PDB entry 7S6S | X-ray diffraction, 1.98 A resolution | chains D and F of the 8 polymer chains in the assembly

== Chain D ==
Molecule: Methane monooxygenase regulatory protein B
Source organism: Methylosinus trichosporium OB3b
UniProt: A0A2D2D0T8 (A0A2D2D0T8_METTR); residues 3-138 here = UniProt positions 3-138
Sequence (136 residues; each row starts with the number of its first residue):
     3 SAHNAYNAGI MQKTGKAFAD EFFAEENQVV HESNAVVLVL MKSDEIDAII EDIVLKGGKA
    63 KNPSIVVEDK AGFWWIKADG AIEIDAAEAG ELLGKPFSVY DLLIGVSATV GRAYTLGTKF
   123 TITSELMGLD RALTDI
Disordered / not traced: 134-138
Construct notes: conflict Gly107 (Asn in A0A2D2D0T8), Ala110 (Ser in A0A2D2D0T8)
What the authors report for this chain:
  - conformationally variable residues: Ala115 to Thr123

== Chain F ==
Molecule: Methane monooxygenase beta chain
Source organism: Methylosinus trichosporium OB3b
UniProt: A0A2D2D5X7 (A0A2D2D5X7_METTR); residues 4-395 here = UniProt positions 4-395
Sequence (392 residues; row label = number of the first residue in the row):
     4 PQSSQVTKRG LTDPERAAII AAAVPDHALD TQRKYHYFIQ PRWKRLSEYE QLSCYAQPNP
    64 DWIAGGLDWG DWTQKFHGGR PSWGNESTEL RTTDWYRHRD PARRWHHPYV KDKSEEARYT
   124 QRFLAAYSSE GSIRTIDPYW RDEILNKYFG ALLYSEYGLF NAHSSVGRDC LSDTIRQTAV
   184 FAALDKVDNA QMIQMERLFI AKLVPGFDAS TDVPKKIWTT DPIYSGARAT VQEIWQGVQD
   244 WNEILWAGHA VYDATFGQFA RREFFQRLAT VYGDTLTPFF TAQSQTYFQT TRGAIDDLFV
   304 YCLANDSEFG AHNRTFLNAW TEHYLASSVA ALKDFVGLYA KVEKVAGATD RAGVSEALQR
   364 VFGDWKIDYA DKIGFRVDVD QKVDAVLAGY KN

== How chain D and chain F interact ==
Residue-residue contacts (7; chain D residue first):
  Glu93(D) with Lys47(F), salt bridge; Arg48(F)
  Leu94(D) with Lys37(F), hydrogen bond (backbone-side chain)
  Gly96(D) with Leu49(F); Ser50(F); Glu51(F), hydrogen bond (backbone-backbone)
  Lys97(D) with Glu51(F)

== Overview ==
The interface between chain D and chain F involves 4 residues on one side and 6 on the other; the contacts
include 2 hydrogen bonds and 1 salt bridge. Polar contacts include Glu93(D)-Lys47(F), Leu94(D)-Lys37(F) and
Gly96(D)-Glu51(F). From the paper: conformational variability at Ala115(D).
Here chain D is Methane monooxygenase regulatory protein B and chain F is Methane monooxygenase beta chain,
both from Methylosinus trichosporium OB3b. Entry 7S6S (Complex structure of Methane monooxygenase hydroxylase
and regulatory subunit DBL1) was determined by X-ray diffraction, deposited together with 7S6Q, 7S6R, 7S6T and
7S7H.
